PDB entry 8K26 | electron microscopy, 3.60 A resolution | chains D and A of the 6 polymer chains in the assembly

# Chain D
Protein: Cas1
Source organism: Vibrio phage ICP1_2004_A
UniProtKB: F1D5W0 (F1D5W0_9CAUD); residue numbers follow UniProt; this construct covers 1-296
Chain sequence (296 residues; each row starts with the number of its first residue):
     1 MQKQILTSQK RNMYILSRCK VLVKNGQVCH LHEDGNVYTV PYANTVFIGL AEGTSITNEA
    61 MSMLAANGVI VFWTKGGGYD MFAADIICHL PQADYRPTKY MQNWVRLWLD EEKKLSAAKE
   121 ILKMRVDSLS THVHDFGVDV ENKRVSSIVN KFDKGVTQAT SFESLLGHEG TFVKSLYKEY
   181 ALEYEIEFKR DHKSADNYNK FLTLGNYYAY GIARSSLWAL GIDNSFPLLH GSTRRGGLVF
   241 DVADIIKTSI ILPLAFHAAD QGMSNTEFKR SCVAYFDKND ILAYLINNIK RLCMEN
Disordered / not traced: 76-82

# Chain A
Protein: HD Cas3-type domain-containing protein
Source organism: Vibrio phage ICP1_2004_A
UniProtKB: F1D5V9 (F1D5V9_9CAUD); residues 1-84 here = UniProt positions 1-84
Chain sequence (84 residues; each row starts with the number of its first residue):
     1 MFIRIKCFSK QPIAKKVSRE VSAYLEYTGN NTWEGHISGQ GVSNLQTKLI NVGKGVKVVC
    61 NYQDKVLFAI GNVAMSDTGS VPKY

# Chain D / chain A interface
Contacting residue pairs - 22 pairs, chain D then chain A:
  Y14(D) with T78(A)
  I15(D) with D77(A)
  K24(D) with Y84(A)
  N25(D) with Y84(A)
  D34(D) with K83(A), hydrogen bond (backbone-side chain)
  G35(D) with K83(A)
  N36(D) with P82(A); K83(A), hydrogen bond (backbone-backbone)
  V37(D) with P82(A); K83(A); Y84(A)
  Y38(D) with S76(A); D77(A); T78(A), hydrogen bond (side chain-backbone); G79(A), hydrogen bond (side chain-backbone); S80(A), hydrogen bond (side chain-backbone)
  T266(D) with D77(A)
  K269(D) with D77(A), salt bridge; T78(A), hydrogen bond (backbone-side chain)
  R270(D) with D64(A), salt bridge; T78(A), hydrogen bond (backbone-side chain)
  A274(D) with D64(A)
Interface residues without a listed pair, chain D (18 interface residues in all): H30, T39, E267, S271, V273
Interface residues without a listed pair, chain A (12 interface residues in all): K65, V66, M75

# In short
Chain D and chain A form an interface of 18 and 12 residues respectively, with 7 hydrogen bonds and 2 salt
bridges. Polar contacts include K269(D)-D77(A), R270(D)-D64(A) and D34(D)-K83(A).
Here chain D is Cas1 and chain A is HD Cas3-type domain-containing protein, both from Vibrio phage
ICP1_2004_A. Entry 8K26 (Structure of Cas1-Cas2 complex) was determined by electron microscopy.
